PDB entry 9AVJ | electron microscopy, 3.72 A resolution | chains B and E of the 7 polymer chains in the assembly

== Chain B ==
Name: ATP synthase subunit alpha
From: Bacillus sp. PS3
Notes: EC 7.1.2.2
Reference sequence: A0A0M3VGF9 (A0A0M3VGF9_BACP3); residues 27-501 here = UniProt positions 27-501
Amino-acid sequence (475 residues; row label = number of the first residue in the row):
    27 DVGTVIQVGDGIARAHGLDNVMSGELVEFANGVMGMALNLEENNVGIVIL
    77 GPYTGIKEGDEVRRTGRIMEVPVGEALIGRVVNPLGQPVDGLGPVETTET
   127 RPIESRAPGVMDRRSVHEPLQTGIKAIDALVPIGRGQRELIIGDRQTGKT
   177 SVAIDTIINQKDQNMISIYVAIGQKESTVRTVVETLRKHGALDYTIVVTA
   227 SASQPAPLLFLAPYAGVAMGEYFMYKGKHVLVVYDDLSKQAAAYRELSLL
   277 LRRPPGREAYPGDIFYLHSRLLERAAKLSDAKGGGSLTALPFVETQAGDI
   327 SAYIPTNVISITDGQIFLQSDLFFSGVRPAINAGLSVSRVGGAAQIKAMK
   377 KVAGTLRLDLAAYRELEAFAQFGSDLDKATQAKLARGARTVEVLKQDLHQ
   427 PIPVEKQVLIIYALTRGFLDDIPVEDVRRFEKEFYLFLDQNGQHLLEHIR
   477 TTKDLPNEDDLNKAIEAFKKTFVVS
Not modelled in the structure: 397-403, 496-501
Differences from the reference sequence: conflict Ser193 (Cys in A0A0M3VGF9), Phe463 (Trp in A0A0M3VGF9)
Ligand contacts:
  - AMP-PNP (ANP; phosphoaminophosphonic acid-adenylate ester), molecule 1: Arg171, Gln172, Thr173, Gly174, Lys175, Thr176, Ser177, Glu320, Arg354, Pro355, Gln422, Asp423, Leu424
  - AMP-PNP (ANP), molecule 2: Ser336, Val363, Arg365

== Chain E ==
Name: ATP synthase subunit beta
From: Bacillus sp. PS3
Notes: EC 7.1.2.2
Reference sequence: A0A0M4U1P9 (A0A0M4U1P9_BACP3); residue numbers follow UniProt; this construct covers 1-470
Amino-acid sequence (470 residues; each row starts with the number of its first residue):
     1 MTRGRVIQVMGPVVDVKFENGHLPAIYNALKIQHKARNENEVDIDLTLEV
    51 ALHLGDDTVRTIAMASTDGLIRGMEVIDTGAPISVPVGEVTLGRVFNVLG
   101 EPIDLEGDIPADARRDPIHRPAPKFEELATEVEILETGIKVVDLLAPYIK
   151 GGKIGLFGGAGVGKTVLIQELIHNIAQEHGGISVFAGVGERTREGNDLYH
   201 EMKDSGVISKTAMVFGQMNEPPGARMRVALTGLTMAEYFRDEQGQDVLLF
   251 IDNIFRFTQAGSEVSALLGRMPSAVGYQPTLATEMGQLQERITSTAKGSI
   301 TSIQAIYVPADDYTDPAPATTFSHLDATTNLERKLAEMGIYPAVDPLAST
   351 SRALAPEIVGEEHYQVARKVQQTLQRYKELQDIIAILGMDELSDEDKLVV
   401 HRARRIQFFLSQNFHVAEQFTGQPGSYVPVKETVRGFKEILEGKYDHLPE
   451 DAFRLVGRIEEVVEKAKAMG
Not modelled in the structure: 1, 467-470

== Interface between chain B and chain E ==
Contacting residue pairs (42):
  Ile32(B) - Gly55(E)
  Val34(B) - Ile26(E)
  Gly35(B) - Leu52(E)
  Asp36(B) - Leu52(E)
  Asp36(B) - Arg270(E)  salt bridge
  Glu84(B) - Leu23(E)
  Glu84(B) - His53(E)
  Glu84(B) - Leu54(E)
  Glu84(B) - Gly55(E)  hydrogen bond (side chain-backbone)
  Val115(B) - Phe125(E)  hydrophobic
  Val115(B) - Glu126(E)
  Arg171(B) - Ser323(E)
  Lys201(B) - Ser323(E)
  Lys201(B) - Asp326(E)  salt bridge
  Lys201(B) - Arg352(E)
  Glu202(B) - Leu128(E)
  Glu202(B) - Glu290(E)
  Ser203(B) - Leu128(E)
  Thr204(B) - Arg352(E)  hydrogen bond
  Val205(B) - Phe125(E)  hydrophobic
  Arg206(B) - Phe125(E)  hydrogen bond (side chain-backbone)
  Arg206(B) - Leu128(E)  hydrogen bond (side chain-backbone)
  Arg206(B) - Thr130(E)
  Val209(B) - Phe125(E)  hydrophobic
  Glu210(B) - Thr130(E)
  Ser229(B) - Ala122(E)
  Ser229(B) - Glu290(E)
  Gln230(B) - Thr283(E)
  Arg271(B) - Ser273(E)
  Glu272(B) - Pro279(E)
  Glu272(B) - Thr280(E)
  Glu272(B) - Thr283(E)
  Leu275(B) - Met271(E)
  Leu275(B) - Ser273(E)
  Leu275(B) - Pro279(E)  hydrophobic
  Leu276(B) - Pro279(E)  hydrophobic
  Arg278(B) - Met271(E)
  Ala285(B) - Ala274(E)
  Glu320(B) - Ser323(E)
  Gln322(B) - Thr314(E)
  Gln322(B) - Ala319(E)
  Ala323(B) - Thr314(E)
Interface residues without a listed pair, chain B (34 interface residues in all): Tyr79, Thr80, Lys83, Asp116, Gln200, Ala228, Glu284, Leu424
Interface residues without a listed pair, chain E (34 interface residues in all): Ala25, Tyr27, Asp56, Asp57, Thr58, Glu127, Gly269, Gln287, Tyr313, Glu357

== In short ==
Chain B and chain E each contribute 34 residues to their interface, with 4 hydrogen bonds and 2 salt bridges.
Among the polar pairs are Asp36(B)-Arg270(E), Lys201(B)-Asp326(E) and Glu84(B)-Gly55(E). Ligands of chain B:
AMP-PNP.
Chain B is ATP synthase subunit alpha and chain E is ATP synthase subunit beta, both from Bacillus sp. PS3;
the structure, PS3 F1 ATPase Wild type, was determined by electron microscopy (same publication as 8U1H).
